PDB entry 4YB8 | X-ray diffraction, 1.90 A resolution | chains B and D of the 4 polymer chains in the assembly

== Chain B (and D) ==
Protein: beta subunit of Acetyl-coenzyme A synthetase (dinucleotide-forming) 3
Source organism: Korarchaeum cryptofilum (strain OPF8)
Notes: chain D of this document is another copy of the same molecule, construct and numbering; everything in this record applies to it too
Reference sequence: B1L7P8 (B1L7P8_KORCO); residue numbers follow UniProt; this construct covers 1-230
Chain sequence (230 residues; each row starts with the number of its first residue):
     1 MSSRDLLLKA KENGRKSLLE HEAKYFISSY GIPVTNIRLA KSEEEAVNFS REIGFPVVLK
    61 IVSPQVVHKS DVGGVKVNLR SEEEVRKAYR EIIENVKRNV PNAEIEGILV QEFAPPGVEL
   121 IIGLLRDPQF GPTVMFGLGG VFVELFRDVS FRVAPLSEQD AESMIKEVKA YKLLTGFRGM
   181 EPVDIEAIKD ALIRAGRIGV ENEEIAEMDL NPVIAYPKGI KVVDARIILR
Unresolved in the structure: 1
Residues lining bound ligands: ADP (adenosine-5'-diphosphate): Thr35, Val58, Lys60, Val67, His68, Lys69, Ser70, Val75, Val77, Gln111, Glu112, Phe113, Ala114, Pro212, Val223, Asp224
Reported in the primary citation:
  - binding site for ADP: Lys69
  - catalytic residues: His68, Arg178, Arg226 (proposed by the authors, not directly observed)

== How chain B and chain D interact ==
Pairs across the interface (18):
  Val141(B) - Phe177(D)  hydrophobic
  Phe142(B) - Phe142(D)  hydrophobic
  Phe142(B) - Phe146(D)  hydrophobic
  Glu144(B) - Arg178(D)  salt bridge
  Leu145(B) - Lys172(D)
  Leu145(B) - Phe177(D)  hydrophobic
  Phe146(B) - Phe142(D)  hydrophobic
  Phe146(B) - Lys169(D)
  Phe146(B) - Ala170(D)  hydrophobic
  Phe146(B) - Leu173(D)  hydrophobic
  Lys169(B) - Phe146(D)
  Ala170(B) - Phe146(D)  hydrophobic
  Lys172(B) - Leu145(D)
  Leu173(B) - Leu145(D)  hydrophobic
  Leu173(B) - Phe146(D)  hydrophobic
  Phe177(B) - Val141(D)  hydrophobic
  Phe177(B) - Leu145(D)  hydrophobic
  Arg178(B) - Glu144(D)  salt bridge
Interface residues without a listed pair, chain B (12 interface residues in all): Gly176
Interface residues without a listed pair, chain D (12 interface residues in all): Gly176

== Summary ==
The chain B/chain D interface involves 12 residues from each chain, with 2 salt bridges. Its one salt-bridged
contact is Glu144(B)-Arg178(D). Ligands of chain B: ADP. From the paper: catalytic residues His68(B),
Arg178(B) and Arg226(B); a binding site for ADP at Lys69(B).
Both chains are beta subunit of Acetyl-coenzyme A synthetase (dinucleotide-forming) 3 (Korarchaeum cryptofilum
(strain OPF8)). Entry 4YB8 (Ca. Korarchaeum cryptofilum dinucleotide forming Acetyl-coenzyme A synthetase 1 in
complex with phosphate and ADP) was determined by X-ray diffraction (same publication as 4XYL, 4XYM, 4XZ3,
4Y8V, 4YAJ, 4YAK, 4YBZ and 5HBR).
